6Q6C - chain A; structure by X-ray diffraction, 1.30 A resolution.

# Chain A
Name: Kunitz-type conkunitzin-S1
Organism: Conus striatus
UniProtKB: P0C1X2 (VKTS1_CONST); residues 1-60 here correspond to UniProt positions 27-86 (UniProt number = residue number + 26)
Sequence (61 residues; each row starts with the number of its first residue):
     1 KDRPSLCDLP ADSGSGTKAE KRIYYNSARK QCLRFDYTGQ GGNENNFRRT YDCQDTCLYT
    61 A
Disordered / not traced: 1-2, 61
Disulfide bonds: C7-C57, C32-C53
Differences from the reference sequence: engineered mutation D55 (Arg81 in P0C1X2); expression tag (61)
UniProt features mapped onto this chain:
  - modified residue: T60 (Threonine amide)

# Summary
Chain A is Kunitz-type conkunitzin-S1 (Conus striatus); the structure, Pore-modulating toxins exploit inherent
slow inactivation to block K+ channels, was determined by X-ray diffraction, deposited together with 6Q61.
